7WN6 - chains F and H of the 8 polymer chains in the assembly; structure by electron microscopy, 3.29 A resolution.

[Chain F (and H)]
Name: von Willebrand factor
From: Homo sapiens
Notes: fragment: D'D3 domain; chain H of this document is another copy of the same molecule, construct and numbering; everything in this record applies to it too
UniProt: P04275 (VWF_HUMAN); numbering as in UniProt (aligned over 764-1241)
Chain sequence (490 residues; numbered 764 to 1253; the number before each row is that of its first residue):
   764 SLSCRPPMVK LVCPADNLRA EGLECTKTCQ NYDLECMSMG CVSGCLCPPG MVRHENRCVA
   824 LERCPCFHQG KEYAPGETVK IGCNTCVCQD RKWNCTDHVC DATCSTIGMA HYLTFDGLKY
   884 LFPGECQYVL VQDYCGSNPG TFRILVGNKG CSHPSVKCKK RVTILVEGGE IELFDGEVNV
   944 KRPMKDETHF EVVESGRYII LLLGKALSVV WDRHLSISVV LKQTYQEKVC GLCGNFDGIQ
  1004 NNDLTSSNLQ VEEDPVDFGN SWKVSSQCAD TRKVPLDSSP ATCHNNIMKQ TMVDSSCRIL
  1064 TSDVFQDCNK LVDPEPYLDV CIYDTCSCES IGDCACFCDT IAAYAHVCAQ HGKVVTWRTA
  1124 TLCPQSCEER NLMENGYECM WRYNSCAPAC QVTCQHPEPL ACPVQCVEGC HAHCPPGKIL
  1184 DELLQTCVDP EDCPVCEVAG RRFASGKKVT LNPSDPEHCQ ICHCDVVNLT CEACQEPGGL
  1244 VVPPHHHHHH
Disordered / not traced: 1242-1253
Construct notes: engineered mutation Met1136 (Arg in P04275), Met1143 (Glu in P04275); expression tag (1242-1253)
Curated features (UniProtKB/Swiss-Prot):
  - region: Ser764 to Glu787 (Amino-terminal), Arg826 to Asp853 (CX)
  - glycosylation (N-linked (GlcNAc...) asparagine): Asn857, Asn1147, Asn1231
Disulfide bonds: Cys767-Cys808, Cys776-Cys804, Cys788-Cys799, Cys792-Cys827, Cys810-Cys821, Cys829-Cys851, Cys846-Cys863, Cys849-Cys858, Cys867-Cys996, Cys889-Cys1031, Cys898-Cys993, Cys914-Cys921, Cys1046-Cys1089, Cys1060-Cys1084, Cys1071-Cys1111, Cys1091-Cys1099, Cys1101-Cys1126, Cys1130-Cys1173, Cys1149-Cys1169, Cys1153-Cys1165, Cys1157-Cys1196, Cys1177-Cys1190, Cys1199-Cys1227, Cys1222-Cys1237, Cys1225-Cys1234
Glycans and other covalent adducts: N-acetylglucosamine (NAG) linked to Asn857, Asn1147, Asn1231
Ion coordination: Ca2+: Asp879, Asn998, Asp1000, Ile1002, Asn1005, Asp1006
What the authors report for this chain:
  - self-association interface (contacts with another copy of this molecule); pairs are residue here / residue on that copy: Met1055-Ile1094 (hydrophobic contact), Val1056-Ile1094 (hydrophobic contact), Ile1094-Phe1100 (hydrophobic contact), Cys1097-Cys1097 (disulfide), Cys1142-Cys1142
  - conformationally variable residues (loop rearrangement, side-chain flip): Cys1091 to Cys1099, Cys1142

[How chain F and chain H interact]
Disulfides between the chains: Cys1097(F)-Cys1097(H)
Residue-residue contacts (39):
  Lys1052(F) - Glu1092(H)  salt bridge
  Met1055(F) - Ile1094(H)
  Val1056(F) - Ile1094(H)
  Ser1059(F) - Ile1094(H)
  Glu1092(F) - Lys1052(H)  salt bridge
  Ser1093(F) - Ser1093(H)  hydrogen bond (side chain-backbone)
  Ser1093(F) - Ile1094(H)
  Ile1094(F) - Met1055(H)
  Ile1094(F) - Val1056(H)
  Ile1094(F) - Ser1059(H)
  Ile1094(F) - Ser1093(H)
  Ile1094(F) - Cys1097(H)
  Ile1094(F) - Phe1100(H)
  Gly1095(F) - Cys1097(H)  hydrogen bond (backbone-side chain)
  Gly1095(F) - Phe1100(H)
  Asp1096(F) - Cys1097(H)
  Asp1096(F) - Thr1124(H)
  Cys1097(F) - Ile1094(H)  hydrogen bond (side chain-backbone)
  Cys1097(F) - Gly1095(H)
  Cys1097(F) - Asp1096(H)
  Cys1097(F) - Cys1097(H)  disulfide
  Phe1100(F) - Ile1094(H)
  Phe1100(F) - Gly1095(H)
  Thr1124(F) - Asp1096(H)  hydrogen bond
  Gln1128(F) - Pro1127(H)
  Ser1129(F) - Pro1127(H)
  Ser1129(F) - Ser1129(H)
  Cys1130(F) - Glu1131(H)
  Glu1131(F) - Cys1130(H)  hydrogen bond (side chain-backbone)
  Glu1131(F) - Tyr1146(H)
  Glu1132(F) - Arg1121(H)
  Glu1132(F) - Thr1122(H)
  Glu1132(F) - Ala1123(H)
  Tyr1140(F) - Cys1142(H)  hydrogen bond
  Tyr1140(F) - Arg1145(H)
  Cys1142(F) - Tyr1140(H)
  Cys1142(F) - Cys1142(H)  hydrogen bond
  Arg1145(F) - Tyr1140(H)
  Tyr1146(F) - Glu1131(H)  hydrogen bond (backbone-side chain)
Interface residues without a listed pair, chain F (28 interface residues in all): Val919, Cys1101, Arg1121, Leu1125, Cys1126, Pro1127, Trp1144
Interface residues without a listed pair, chain H (30 interface residues in all): Asn1049, Met1051, Thr1088, Cys1101, Gln1128, Glu1132, Trp1144

[In short]
28 residues of chain F and 30 residues of chain H are in contact; the contacts include 1 disulfide bond, 8
hydrogen bonds and 2 salt bridges. Polar pairs include Lys1052(F)-Glu1092(H), Ser1093(F)-Ser1093(H) and
Gly1095(F)-Cys1097(H). From the paper: conformational variability at Cys1091(F) and Cys1142(F); a
self-association interface involving Met1055(F), Val1056(F) and Ile1094(F) among others.
Chain F and chain H are both von Willebrand factor (Homo sapiens); the structure, Cryo-EM structure of VWF
D'D3 dimer (R1136M/E1143M mutant) complexed with D1D2 at 3.29 angstron resolution (2 ..., was determined by
electron microscopy together with 7WN3 and 7WN4 from the same study.
